8Y6X - chains D and E of the 4 polymer chains in the assembly; structure by X-ray diffraction, 3.40 A resolution.

# Chain D
Name: MAIT T cell receptor (A-F7) alpha chain
Organism: Homo sapiens
Sequence (203 residues; each row starts with the number of its first residue):
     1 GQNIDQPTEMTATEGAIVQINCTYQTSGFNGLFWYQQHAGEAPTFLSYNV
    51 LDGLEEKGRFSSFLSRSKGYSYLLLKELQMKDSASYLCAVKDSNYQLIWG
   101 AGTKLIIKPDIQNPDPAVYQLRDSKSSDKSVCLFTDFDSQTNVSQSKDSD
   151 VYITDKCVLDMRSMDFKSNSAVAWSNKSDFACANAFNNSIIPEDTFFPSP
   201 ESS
Disordered / not traced: 1, 127-128, 178, 199-203
Disulfide bonds: Cys22-Cys88, Cys132-Cys182

# Chain E
Name: MAIT T cell receptor (A-F7) beta chain
Organism: Homo sapiens
Sequence (245 residues; each row starts with the number of its first residue):
     1 NAGVTQTPKFQVLKTGQSMTLQCAQDMNHNSMYWYRQDPGMGLRLIYYSA
    51 SEGTTDKGEVPNGYNVSRLNKREFSLRLESAAPSQTSVYFCASSVWTGEG
   101 SGELFFGEGSRLTVLEDLKNVFPPEVAVFEPSEAEISHTQKATLVCLATG
   151 FYPDHVELSWWVNGKEVHSGVCTDPQPLKEQPALNDSRYALSSRLRVSAT
   201 FWQNPRNHFRCQVQFYGLSENDEWTQDRAKPVTQIVSAEAWGRAD
Disordered / not traced: 1-2, 245
Disulfide bonds: Cys23-Cys91, Cys146-Cys211

# Interface between chain D and chain E
Contacting residue pairs (73; chain D residue first):
  Asn30(D) - Gly100(E)
  Phe33(D) - Gly100(E)
  Phe33(D) - Gly102(E)
  Tyr35(D) - Glu103(E)
  Tyr35(D) - Leu104(E)  hydrogen bond (side chain-backbone)
  Gln37(D) - Gln37(E)  hydrogen bond
  Gln37(D) - Phe90(E)
  Glu41(D) - Phe90(E)
  Ala42(D) - Phe90(E)  hydrophobic
  Ala42(D) - Gly107(E)
  Pro43(D) - Phe90(E)
  Pro43(D) - Phe106(E)
  Phe45(D) - Glu103(E)
  Tyr48(D) - Gly100(E)
  Tyr48(D) - Ser101(E)
  Lys91(D) - Glu99(E)  hydrogen bond (side chain-backbone)
  Lys91(D) - Gly100(E)  hydrogen bond (side chain-backbone)
  Lys91(D) - Gly102(E)
  Tyr95(D) - Gly98(E)
  Trp99(D) - Tyr35(E)  hydrogen bond
  Trp99(D) - Leu43(E)
  Trp99(D) - Phe106(E)  hydrophobic
  Gly100(D) - Gly42(E)
  Ala101(D) - Gly40(E)
  Ala101(D) - Gly42(E)
  Asp115(D) - His138(E)  salt bridge
  Tyr119(D) - Ser132(E)
  Tyr119(D) - Ala134(E)  hydrophobic
  Tyr119(D) - Glu135(E)
  Tyr119(D) - Thr139(E)
  Gln120(D) - Ser132(E)  hydrogen bond (backbone-side chain)
  Leu121(D) - Phe129(E)  hydrophobic
  Leu121(D) - Glu130(E)
  Leu121(D) - Pro131(E)  hydrophobic
  Leu121(D) - Ser132(E)
  Leu121(D) - Thr143(E)
  Arg122(D) - Phe129(E)
  Arg122(D) - Glu130(E)
  Asp123(D) - Phe129(E)
  Ser124(D) - Val128(E)  hydrogen bond (backbone-backbone)
  Val131(D) - Phe129(E)  hydrophobic
  Val131(D) - Leu147(E)  hydrophobic
  Leu133(D) - Thr143(E)
  Thr135(D) - Arg196(E)  hydrogen bond
  Asp136(D) - Thr139(E)
  Asp136(D) - Arg196(E)  salt bridge
  Tyr152(D) - Lys179(E)
  Tyr152(D) - Glu180(E)  hydrogen bond (side chain-backbone)
  Ile153(D) - Leu178(E)
  Thr154(D) - Asp174(E)
  Thr154(D) - Ser192(E)
  Thr154(D) - Arg194(E)  hydrogen bond
  Cys157(D) - Cys172(E)  disulfide
  Cys157(D) - Thr173(E)
  Cys157(D) - Arg194(E)  hydrogen bond
  Val158(D) - Cys172(E)  hydrogen bond (backbone-side chain)
  Leu159(D) - Val171(E)
  Leu159(D) - Arg196(E)
  Asp160(D) - Ser169(E)
  Asp160(D) - Gly170(E)  hydrogen bond (backbone-backbone)
  Met161(D) - Lys141(E)
  Met161(D) - Arg196(E)
  Arg162(D) - Ser169(E)  hydrogen bond (backbone-side chain)
  Met164(D) - Lys141(E)
  Phe166(D) - Lys141(E)
  Ser168(D) - Arg196(E)  hydrogen bond
  Ser170(D) - Arg194(E)  hydrogen bond
  Val172(D) - Val145(E)  hydrophobic
  Val172(D) - Ser192(E)
  Val172(D) - Arg194(E)
  Trp174(D) - Leu147(E)  hydrophobic
  Phe196(D) - His138(E)
  Pro198(D) - Ala134(E)  hydrophobic
Other interface residues (no listed pair), chain D (50 interface residues in all): Leu87, Leu97, Lys104, Lys129, Ser130, Asp155, Ser163, Ala171
Other interface residues (no listed pair), chain E (50 interface residues in all): Met41, Glu108, Ala127, Gln176, Gln181, Ala190, Val197, Ser198, Glu239, Ala240
Cross-chain cystine bridges: Cys157(D)-Cys172(E)

# In short
Chain D and chain E each contribute 50 residues to their interface, with 1 disulfide bond, 16 hydrogen bonds
and 2 salt bridges. Polar contacts include Asp115(D)-His138(E), Asp136(D)-Arg196(E) and Tyr35(D)-Leu104(E).
Chain D is MAIT T cell receptor (A-F7) alpha chain and chain E is MAIT T cell receptor (A-F7) beta chain, both
from Homo sapiens; the structure, Crystal structure of ternary complex of human MR1, ligand #4, and MAIT-TCR
A-F7, was determined by X-ray diffraction.
